Entry 6I6N (X-ray diffraction, 1.50 A resolution); this record covers chains A and B.

Chain A (and B):
Name: O-methyltransferase 1
Source organism: Papaver somniferum
Notes: chain B of this document is another copy of the same molecule, construct and numbering; everything in this record applies to it too
UniProt: I3PLQ5 (I3PLQ5_PAPSO); numbering as in UniProt (aligned over 1-390)
Amino-acid sequence (393 residues; each row starts with the number of its first residue; numbers below 1 keep their minus sign (Gly-2 is residue -2)):
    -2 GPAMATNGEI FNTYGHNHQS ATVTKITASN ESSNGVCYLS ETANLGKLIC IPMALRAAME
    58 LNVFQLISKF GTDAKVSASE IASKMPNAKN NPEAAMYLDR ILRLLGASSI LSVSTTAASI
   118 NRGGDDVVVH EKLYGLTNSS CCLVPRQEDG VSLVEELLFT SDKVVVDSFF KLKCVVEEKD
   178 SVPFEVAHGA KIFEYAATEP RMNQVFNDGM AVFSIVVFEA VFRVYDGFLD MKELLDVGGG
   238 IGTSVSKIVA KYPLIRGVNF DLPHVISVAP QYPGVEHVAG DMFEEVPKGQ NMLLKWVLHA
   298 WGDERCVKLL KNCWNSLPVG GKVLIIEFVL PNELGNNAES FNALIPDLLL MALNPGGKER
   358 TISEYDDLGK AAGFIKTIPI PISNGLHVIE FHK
Disordered / not traced: -2 to 33, 114-126 (chain B: -2 to 33, 119-121)
Sequence notes: expression tag (-2 to 0); engineered mutation Ala114 (Lys in I3PLQ5), Ala115 (Lys in I3PLQ5), Ala297 (Asp in I3PLQ5)
Ligand contacts:
  - S-adenosylhomocysteine (SAH): Phe190, Phe203, Met207, Ser211, Asp233, Gly235, Gly236, Gly237, Ser241, Phe257, Asp258, Leu259, Val262, Gly277, Asp278, Met279, Phe280, Lys292, Trp293, Val294, Trp298
  - (S)-scoulerine (SLX; (13aS)-3,10-dimethoxy-5,8,13,13a-tetrahydro-6H-isoquino[3,2-a]isoquinoline-2,9-diol): Glu153, Phe156, Thr157, Ile189, Phe190, Phe203, Met207, Phe210, Trp293, His296, Phe325, Phe338, Asn339, Ile342, Pro343, Leu346, Leu347, Leu350
Reported in the primary citation:
  - mutagenesis - H296A: abolished catalytic activity
  - mutagenesis - H296A: decreased expression
  - specificity-determining residues: Phe156, Leu350 (by similarity / conservation)
  - mutagenesis - K114A/K115A: unchanged catalytic activity on scoulerine

How chain A and chain B interact:
Pairs across the interface (153; chain A residue first):
  Cys34(A) - Asn381(B)
  Tyr35(A) - Cys139(B)  hydrophobic
  Tyr35(A) - Arg143(B)
  Tyr35(A) - Val148(B)
  Tyr35(A) - Leu150(B)  hydrophobic
  Tyr35(A) - Val213(B)  hydrophobic
  Leu36(A) - Ala217(B)  hydrophobic
  Leu36(A) - Asn339(B)  hydrogen bond (backbone-side chain)
  Leu36(A) - Ser380(B)
  Leu36(A) - Asn381(B)
  Leu36(A) - Leu383(B)  hydrophobic
  Ser37(A) - Asn381(B)
  Glu38(A) - Asn135(B)
  Glu38(A) - Ser136(B)  hydrogen bond
  Glu38(A) - Cys139(B)
  Thr39(A) - Leu150(B)
  Thr39(A) - Phe210(B)
  Thr39(A) - Asn339(B)  hydrogen bond
  Thr39(A) - Ile342(B)
  Ala40(A) - Ala335(B)  hydrophobic
  Ala40(A) - Phe338(B)  hydrophobic
  Ala40(A) - Asn339(B)  hydrogen bond (backbone-side chain)
  Ala40(A) - Ile342(B)
  Leu42(A) - Ser136(B)
  Leu42(A) - Leu140(B)  hydrophobic
  Leu42(A) - Leu154(B)  hydrophobic
  Gly43(A) - Leu154(B)
  Gly43(A) - Ile342(B)
  Lys44(A) - Phe338(B)
  Lys44(A) - Ile342(B)
  Leu45(A) - Leu45(B)
  Leu45(A) - Pro49(B)
  Leu45(A) - Leu52(B)  hydrophobic
  Ile46(A) - Pro49(B)
  Ile46(A) - Thr157(B)
  Ile46(A) - Val163(B)  hydrophobic
  Cys47(A) - Leu345(B)
  Pro49(A) - Leu45(B)
  Pro49(A) - Ile46(B)
  Met50(A) - Phe166(B)  hydrophobic
  Met50(A) - Phe167(B)
  Leu52(A) - Leu45(B)  hydrophobic
  Arg53(A) - Phe167(B)
  Ala54(A) - Leu169(B)  hydrophobic
  Glu57(A) - Lys170(B)
  Leu58(A) - Lys170(B)
  Leu58(A) - Val173(B)  hydrophobic
  Leu58(A) - Glu174(B)
  Met82(A) - Val173(B)  hydrophobic
  Asn84(A) - Glu174(B)  hydrogen bond
  Ala85(A) - Val173(B)
  Asn88(A) - Val172(B)  hydrogen bond (side chain-backbone)
  Asn88(A) - Val173(B)  hydrogen bond (side chain-backbone)
  Asn88(A) - Glu175(B)
  Asn88(A) - Lys176(B)
  Ala91(A) - Val173(B)
  Tyr94(A) - Val172(B)
  Tyr94(A) - Met348(B)  hydrophobic
  Leu95(A) - Val173(B)
  Arg97(A) - Asp344(B)  salt bridge
  Arg97(A) - Met348(B)
  Arg97(A) - Gly354(B)  hydrogen bond (side chain-backbone)
  Arg97(A) - Lys355(B)
  Ile98(A) - Met348(B)  hydrophobic
  Arg100(A) - Leu327(B)
  Arg100(A) - Leu331(B)
  Arg100(A) - Leu341(B)
  Arg100(A) - Asp344(B)  salt bridge
  Leu101(A) - Phe338(B)  hydrophobic
  Leu101(A) - Leu345(B)  hydrophobic
  Ala104(A) - Phe338(B)
  Ala104(A) - Leu341(B)  hydrophobic
  Lys129(A) - Glu330(B)  salt bridge
  Asn135(A) - Glu38(B)
  Ser136(A) - Glu38(B)  hydrogen bond
  Ser136(A) - Leu42(B)
  Cys139(A) - Tyr35(B)  hydrophobic
  Cys139(A) - Glu38(B)
  Leu140(A) - Leu42(B)  hydrophobic
  Arg143(A) - Tyr35(B)
  Val148(A) - Tyr35(B)
  Leu150(A) - Tyr35(B)  hydrophobic
  Leu150(A) - Thr39(B)
  Glu153(A) - Thr39(B)
  Leu154(A) - Leu42(B)
  Leu154(A) - Gly43(B)
  Thr157(A) - Ile46(B)
  Ser158(A) - Phe167(B)
  Asp159(A) - Phe167(B)
  Lys160(A) - Lys160(B)
  Lys160(A) - Asp164(B)
  Lys160(A) - Phe167(B)
  Val163(A) - Ile46(B)  hydrophobic
  Val163(A) - Phe167(B)  hydrophobic
  Asp164(A) - Lys160(B)  salt bridge
  Phe166(A) - Met50(B)  hydrophobic
  Phe167(A) - Met50(B)
  Phe167(A) - Arg53(B)
  Phe167(A) - Ser158(B)
  Phe167(A) - Asp159(B)
  Phe167(A) - Lys160(B)
  Phe167(A) - Val163(B)  hydrophobic
  Leu169(A) - Ala54(B)  hydrophobic
  Lys170(A) - Glu57(B)
  Lys170(A) - Leu58(B)
  Val172(A) - Asn88(B)  hydrogen bond (backbone-side chain)
  Val172(A) - Tyr94(B)
  Val173(A) - Leu58(B)  hydrophobic
  Val173(A) - Ala85(B)
  Val173(A) - Asn88(B)  hydrogen bond (backbone-side chain)
  Val173(A) - Ala91(B)
  Val173(A) - Leu95(B)
  Glu174(A) - Leu58(B)
  Glu174(A) - Asn84(B)  hydrogen bond
  Glu174(A) - Ala85(B)
  Glu175(A) - Asn88(B)
  Lys176(A) - Asn87(B)
  Lys176(A) - Asn88(B)
  Phe210(A) - Thr39(B)
  Val213(A) - Tyr35(B)  hydrophobic
  Ala217(A) - Leu36(B)  hydrophobic
  Leu327(A) - Arg100(B)
  Leu331(A) - Arg100(B)
  Gly332(A) - Ala104(B)
  Asn333(A) - Ala104(B)  hydrogen bond (side chain-backbone)
  Ala335(A) - Ala40(B)  hydrophobic
  Phe338(A) - Ala40(B)  hydrophobic
  Phe338(A) - Leu101(B)  hydrophobic
  Phe338(A) - Ala104(B)  hydrophobic
  Phe338(A) - Ser105(B)
  Asn339(A) - Leu36(B)  hydrogen bond (side chain-backbone)
  Asn339(A) - Thr39(B)  hydrogen bond
  Asn339(A) - Ala40(B)  hydrogen bond (side chain-backbone)
  Leu341(A) - Arg100(B)
  Leu341(A) - Ala104(B)  hydrophobic
  Ile342(A) - Thr39(B)
  Ile342(A) - Ala40(B)
  Ile342(A) - Gly43(B)
  Ile342(A) - Lys44(B)
  Ile342(A) - Cys47(B)  hydrophobic
  Asp344(A) - Arg97(B)  salt bridge
  Asp344(A) - Arg100(B)  salt bridge
  Leu345(A) - Cys47(B)
  Leu345(A) - Leu101(B)  hydrophobic
  Met348(A) - Tyr94(B)  hydrophobic
  Met348(A) - Arg97(B)
  Met348(A) - Ile98(B)  hydrophobic
  Gly354(A) - Arg97(B)  hydrogen bond (backbone-side chain)
  Lys355(A) - Arg97(B)
  Ser380(A) - Leu36(B)
  Asn381(A) - Cys34(B)
  Asn381(A) - Leu36(B)
  Leu383(A) - Leu36(B)  hydrophobic
Interface residues without a listed pair, chain A (88 interface residues in all): Asn41, Ile48, Ala51, Asn87, Ser105, Ile107, Ser149, Lys168, Val214, Phe325, Glu361
Interface residues without a listed pair, chain B (87 interface residues in all): Ser37, Asn41, Ile48, Ala51, Met82, Pro89, Ile107, His127, Ser149, Glu153, Val214, Phe325, Leu346

Summary:
88 residues of chain A and 87 residues of chain B are in contact, with 17 hydrogen bonds and 6 salt bridges.
Polar pairs include Arg97(A)-Asp344(B), Arg100(A)-Asp344(B) and Lys129(A)-Glu330(B). Bound to chain A:
(S)-scoulerine and S-adenosylhomocysteine. The paper reports that H296A of chain A abolishes catalytic
activity; specificity determinants Phe156(A) and Leu350(A).
Chain A and chain B are both O-methyltransferase 1 (Papaver somniferum); the structure, Papaver somniferum
O-methyltransferase 1, was determined by X-ray diffraction together with 6I5Q, 6I5Z, 6I6K, 6I6L and 6I6M from
the same study.
